Entry 6LFG (electron microscopy, 9.58 A resolution (very low resolution: no residue pairs are listed; an interface is given only as per-side residue counts)); this record covers chains D and B of the 8 polymer chains in the assembly.

[Chain D (and B)]
Name: CTP synthase
Organism: Drosophila melanogaster
Notes: EC 6.3.4.2; chain B of this document is another copy of the same molecule, construct and numbering; everything in this record applies to it too
Reference sequence: Q9VUL1 (PYRG_DROME); residue numbers follow UniProt; this construct covers 1-562
Amino-acid sequence (562 residues; row label = number of the first residue in the row):
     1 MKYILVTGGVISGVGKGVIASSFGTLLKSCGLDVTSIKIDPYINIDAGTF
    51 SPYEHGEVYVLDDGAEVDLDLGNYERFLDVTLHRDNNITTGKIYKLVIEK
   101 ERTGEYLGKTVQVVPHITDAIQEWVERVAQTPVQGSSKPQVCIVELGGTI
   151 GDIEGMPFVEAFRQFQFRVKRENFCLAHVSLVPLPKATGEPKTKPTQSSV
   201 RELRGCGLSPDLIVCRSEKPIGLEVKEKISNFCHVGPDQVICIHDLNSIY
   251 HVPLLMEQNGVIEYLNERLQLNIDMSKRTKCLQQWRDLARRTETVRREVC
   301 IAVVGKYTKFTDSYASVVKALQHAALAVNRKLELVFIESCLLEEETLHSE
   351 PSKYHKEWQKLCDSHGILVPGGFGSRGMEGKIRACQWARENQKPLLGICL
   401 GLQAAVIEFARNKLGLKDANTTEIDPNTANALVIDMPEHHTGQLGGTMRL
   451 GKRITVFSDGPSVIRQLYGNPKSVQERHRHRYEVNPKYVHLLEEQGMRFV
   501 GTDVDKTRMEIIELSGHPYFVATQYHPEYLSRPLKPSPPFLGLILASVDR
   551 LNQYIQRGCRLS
Swiss-Prot annotation at these positions:
  - active site (For GATase activity): C399, H526, E528

[How chain D and chain B interact]
At this resolution (10 A) residue pairs are not listed: 8 residues of chain D and 7 of chain B lie at the interface.

[Overview]
8 residues of chain D and 7 residues of chain B are in contact. Curated annotation (UniProt) lists 3
active-site residues on chain D.
Chain D and chain B are both CTP synthase (Drosophila melanogaster); the structure, Cryo-EM structure of the
Drosophila CTP synthase product-bound filament, was determined by electron microscopy, deposited together with
6L6Z.
